Entry 7IAM (X-ray diffraction, 1.94 A resolution); this record covers chains A and B.

== Chain A ==
Molecule: Serine protease subunit NS2B
From: Zika virus
UniProtKB: Q32ZE1 (POLG_ZIKV); residues 46-89 here correspond to UniProt positions 1414-1457 (UniProt number = residue number + 1368)
Sequence (46 residues; numbered 44 to 89; the number before each row is that of its first residue):
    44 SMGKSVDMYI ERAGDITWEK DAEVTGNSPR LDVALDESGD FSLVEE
Unresolved in the structure: 44-49, 89
Differences from the reference sequence: expression tag (44-45)
Residues lining bound ligands: A1B8Z ((2M)-5-chloro-N-(2,3-dihydro-1H-isoindol-5-yl)-2-(1H-imidazol-1-yl)benzamide): Ser-81, Gly-82, Asp-83

== Chain B ==
Molecule: Serine protease NS3
From: Zika virus
Notes: EC 3.4.21.91, 3.6.1.15, 3.6.4.13
UniProtKB: Q32ZE1 (POLG_ZIKV); residues 11-177 here correspond to UniProt positions 1509-1675 (UniProt number = residue number + 1498)
Sequence (168 residues; each row starts with the number of its first residue):
    10 MKEVKKGETT DGVYRVMTRR LLGSTQVGVG VMQEGVFHTM WHVTKGAALR SGEGRLDPYW
    70 GDVKQDLVSY CGPWKLDAAW DGLSEVQLLA VPPGERAKNI QTLPGIFKTK DGDIGAVALD
   130 YPAGTSGSPI LDKCGRVIGL YGNGVVIKNG SYVSAITQGK REEETPVE
Unresolved in the structure: 10-15, 172-177
Differences from the reference sequence: initiating methionine (10); conflict Lys-107 (Arg1605 in Q32ZE1)
Residues lining bound ligands: A1B8Z ((2M)-5-chloro-N-(2,3-dihydro-1H-isoindol-5-yl)-2-(1H-imidazol-1-yl)benzamide): His-51, Asp-75, Tyr-130, Pro-131, Ala-132, Ser-135, Tyr-150, Gly-151, Asn-152, Val-155, Tyr-161
Curated features (UniProtKB/Swiss-Prot):
  - active site (Charge relay system): His-51, Asp-75, Ser-135

== Chain A / chain B interface ==
Contacting residue pairs (94; chain A residue first):
  Asp-50(A) / Arg-28(B)
  Met-51(A) / Met-26(B)
  Met-51(A) / Val-36(B)  hydrophobic
  Met-51(A) / Val-52(B)
  Met-51(A) / Thr-53(B)
  Met-51(A) / Leu-58(B)  hydrophobic
  Met-51(A) / Arg-59(B)  hydrogen bond (backbone-backbone)
  Tyr-52(A) / Arg-24(B)
  Tyr-52(A) / Val-25(B)
  Tyr-52(A) / Met-26(B)  hydrogen bond (backbone-backbone)
  Tyr-52(A) / Arg-28(B)  hydrogen bond
  Tyr-52(A) / Ser-33(B)
  Tyr-52(A) / Arg-59(B)
  Ile-53(A) / Tyr-23(B)  hydrophobic
  Ile-53(A) / Arg-24(B)
  Ile-53(A) / Met-41(B)  hydrophobic
  Ile-53(A) / Phe-46(B)  hydrophobic
  Ile-53(A) / Arg-59(B)  hydrogen bond (backbone-backbone)
  Ile-53(A) / Ser-60(B)
  Ile-53(A) / Leu-65(B)  hydrophobic
  Glu-54(A) / Tyr-23(B)
  Glu-54(A) / Arg-24(B)  hydrogen bond (backbone-backbone)
  Arg-55(A) / Glu-17(B)
  Arg-55(A) / Asp-20(B)  hydrogen bond (side chain-backbone)
  Arg-55(A) / Gly-21(B)
  Arg-55(A) / Val-22(B)
  Arg-55(A) / Tyr-23(B)
  Ala-56(A) / Val-22(B)  hydrogen bond (backbone-backbone)
  Ala-56(A) / Tyr-23(B)
  Ala-56(A) / Val-100(B)  hydrophobic
  Ala-56(A) / Ala-106(B)
  Gly-57(A) / Gly-21(B)
  Gly-57(A) / Val-22(B)  hydrogen bond (backbone-backbone)
  Asp-58(A) / Leu-98(B)
  Ile-59(A) / Gly-21(B)
  Ile-59(A) / Val-22(B)
  Ile-59(A) / Val-40(B)  hydrophobic
  Ile-59(A) / Leu-98(B)  hydrophobic
  Ile-59(A) / Leu-140(B)  hydrophobic
  Ile-59(A) / Gly-144(B)
  Ile-59(A) / Val-146(B)  hydrophobic
  Thr-60(A) / Asn-108(B)  hydrogen bond (backbone-side chain)
  Thr-60(A) / Leu-140(B)
  Trp-61(A) / Glu-94(B)
  Trp-61(A) / Val-95(B)
  Trp-61(A) / Gln-96(B)
  Trp-61(A) / Gln-110(B)
  Trp-61(A) / Leu-140(B)
  Trp-61(A) / Asp-141(B)
  Trp-61(A) / Lys-142(B)
  Glu-62(A) / Gln-96(B)  hydrogen bond (backbone-side chain)
  Glu-62(A) / Asn-108(B)
  Ala-65(A) / Gln-96(B)
  Ala-65(A) / Asn-108(B)
  Glu-66(A) / Ile-109(B)
  Glu-66(A) / Gln-110(B)  hydrogen bond (backbone-backbone)
  Val-67(A) / Glu-94(B)
  Val-67(A) / Gln-110(B)
  Thr-68(A) / Ile-109(B)
  Thr-68(A) / Gln-110(B)  hydrogen bond (backbone-backbone)
  Thr-68(A) / Thr-111(B)  hydrogen bond (backbone-side chain)
  Thr-68(A) / Leu-128(B)
  Gly-69(A) / Thr-111(B)
  Gly-69(A) / Ala-127(B)
  Gly-69(A) / Leu-128(B)
  Asn-70(A) / Leu-112(B)
  Asn-70(A) / Ala-127(B)
  Ser-71(A) / Leu-112(B)  hydrogen bond (side chain-backbone)
  Ser-71(A) / Pro-113(B)
  Ser-71(A) / Gly-114(B)
  Pro-72(A) / Gly-114(B)
  Pro-72(A) / Ile-115(B)  hydrogen bond (backbone-backbone)
  Pro-72(A) / Ala-127(B)
  Arg-73(A) / Ile-115(B)
  Leu-74(A) / Ile-115(B)  hydrogen bond (backbone-backbone)
  Leu-74(A) / Phe-116(B)
  Leu-74(A) / Lys-117(B)  hydrogen bond (backbone-backbone)
  Leu-74(A) / Ile-156(B)  hydrophobic
  Asp-75(A) / Lys-117(B)
  Val-76(A) / Phe-116(B)  hydrophobic
  Val-76(A) / Lys-117(B)  hydrogen bond (backbone-backbone)
  Val-76(A) / Thr-118(B)
  Leu-78(A) / Lys-73(B)
  Asp-79(A) / Lys-73(B)
  Glu-80(A) / Lys-73(B)
  Ser-81(A) / Val-72(B)
  Gly-82(A) / Val-72(B)
  Gly-82(A) / Lys-73(B)
  Gly-82(A) / Asn-152(B)  hydrogen bond (backbone-side chain)
  Phe-84(A) / Phe-116(B)  hydrophobic
  Phe-84(A) / Asn-152(B)
  Phe-84(A) / Gly-153(B)
  Phe-84(A) / Val-154(B)
  Leu-86(A) / Val-154(B)  hydrophobic
Other interface residues (no listed pair), chain A (34 interface residues in all): Ser-85, Glu-88
Other interface residues (no listed pair), chain B (59 interface residues in all): Thr-19, Thr-27, Ala-57, Ile-123, Pro-138, Val-155, Lys-157, Val-162, Ala-164

== Summary ==
The interface between chain A and chain B involves 34 residues on one side and 59 on the other, with 19
hydrogen bonds. Polar pairs include Tyr-52(A)/Arg-28(B), Arg-55(A)/Asp-20(B) and Thr-60(A)/Asn-108(B).
Compound A1B8Z is bound between chain A and chain B.
Chain A is Serine protease subunit NS2B and chain B is Serine protease NS3, both from Zika virus; the
structure, Group deposition of ZIKV NS2B-NS3 protease in complex with inhibitors from ASAP Discovery
Consortium -- Crystal ..., was determined by X-ray diffraction.
